1JJO - chains A and E of the 6 polymer chains in the assembly; structure by X-ray diffraction, 3.06 A resolution.

# Chain A
Name: Neuroserpin
Source organism: Mus musculus
UniProt: O35684 (NEUS_MOUSE); residues 29-68 here correspond to UniProt positions 25-64 (UniProt number = residue number - 4)
Amino-acid sequence (40 residues; numbered 29 to 68; the number before each row is that of its first residue):
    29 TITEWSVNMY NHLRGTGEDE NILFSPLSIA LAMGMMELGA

# Chain E
Name: Neuroserpin
Source organism: Mus musculus
UniProt: O35684 (NEUS_MOUSE); residues 361-391 here correspond to UniProt positions 367-397 (UniProt number = residue number + 6)
Amino-acid sequence (33 residues; row label = number of the first residue in the row):
   361 YPQVIVDHPF LYLIRNRKSG IILFMGRVMN PHH

# Interface between chain A and chain E
Contacting residue pairs (34; chain A residue first):
  I30(A) with G380(E); I381(E), hydrophobic
  T31(A) with G380(E); I382(E)
  S34(A) with I382(E); M385(E)
  Y38(A) with L371(E); M385(E), hydrophobic; G386(E); R387(E)
  R42(A) with R387(E)
  E46(A) with R387(E), hydrogen bond (backbone-side chain)
  D47(A) with R387(E); M389(E)
  E48(A) with R387(E), hydrogen bond (backbone-side chain); M389(E)
  N49(A) with R387(E); V388(E); M389(E), hydrogen bond (side chain-backbone); N390(E), hydrogen bond (side chain-backbone)
  I50(A) with M385(E); G386(E); R387(E), hydrogen bond (backbone-backbone)
  L51(A) with Y372(E); F384(E), hydrophobic; M385(E)
  F52(A) with F384(E); M385(E), hydrogen bond (backbone-backbone)
  S53(A) with L383(E), hydrogen bond (side chain-backbone); F384(E)
  P54(A) with I382(E), hydrophobic; L383(E)
  L55(A) with I382(E), hydrogen bond (backbone-backbone); L383(E)
Other interface residues (no listed pair), chain A (16 interface residues in all): V35

# Summary
16 residues of chain A and 13 residues of chain E are in contact; the contacts include 8 hydrogen bonds. Polar
pairs include E46(A)-R387(E), E48(A)-R387(E) and N49(A)-M389(E).
Here chain A is Neuroserpin and chain E is Neuroserpin, both from Mus musculus. Entry 1JJO (Crystal Structure
of Mouse Neuroserpin (Cleaved form)) was determined by X-ray diffraction.
